6XEZ - chains C and D of the 8 polymer chains in the assembly; structure by electron microscopy, 3.50 A resolution.

[Chain C]
Protein: Non-structural protein 7
Organism: Severe acute respiratory syndrome coronavirus 2
Reference sequence: P0DTD1 (R1AB_SARS2); residues 1-83 here correspond to UniProt positions 3860-3942 (UniProt number = residue number + 3859)
Amino-acid sequence (88 residues; numbered -4 to 83; the number before each row is that of its first residue; numbers below 1 keep their minus sign (Gly-4 is residue -4)):
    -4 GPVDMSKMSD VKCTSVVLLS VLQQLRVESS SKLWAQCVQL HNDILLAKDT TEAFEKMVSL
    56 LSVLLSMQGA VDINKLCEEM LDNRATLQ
Not modelled in the structure: -4 to 0, 74-83
Differences from the reference sequence: expression tag (-4 to 0)
Curated features (UniProtKB/Swiss-Prot):
  - site: Gln83 (Cleavage)

[Chain D]
Protein: Non-structural protein 8
Organism: Severe acute respiratory syndrome coronavirus 2
Reference sequence: P0DTD1 (R1AB_SARS2); residues 1-198 here correspond to UniProt positions 3943-4140 (UniProt number = residue number + 3942)
Amino-acid sequence (199 residues; each row starts with the number of its first residue; numbering starts at 0):
     0 MAIASEFSSL PSYAAFATAQ EAYEQAVANG DSEVVLKKLK KSLNVAKSEF DRDAAMQRKL
    60 EKMADQAMTQ MYKQARSEDK RAKVTSAMQT MLFTMLRKLD NDALNNIINN ARDGCVPLNI
   120 IPLTTAAKLM VVIPDYNTYK NTCDGTTFTY ASALWEIQQV VDADSKIVQL SEISMDNSPN
   180 LAWPLIVTAL RANSAVKLQ
Not modelled in the structure: 0-5, 192-198
Differences from the reference sequence: initiating methionine (0)
Small-molecule neighbours: chapso (1N7): Ala66, Met67, Met70
Curated features (UniProtKB/Swiss-Prot):
  - site: Gln198 (Cleavage)

[Chain C / chain D interface]
Contacting residue pairs (23):
  Lys2(C) - Leu98(D)  hydrogen bond (side chain-backbone)
  Asp5(C) - Met94(D)
  Asp5(C) - Leu98(D)
  Thr9(C) - Leu98(D)
  Val12(C) - Met90(D)  hydrophobic
  Val12(C) - Leu91(D)  hydrophobic
  Leu13(C) - Leu91(D)  hydrophobic
  Val16(C) - Met87(D)  hydrophobic
  Gln19(C) - Met87(D)
  Phe49(C) - Asn100(D)
  Ser54(C) - Ile119(D)
  Ser54(C) - Ile120(D)
  Ser54(C) - Leu122(D)
  Leu56(C) - Leu103(D)  hydrophobic
  Ser57(C) - Ile120(D)
  Val58(C) - Ile119(D)  hydrophobic
  Leu60(C) - Ala110(D)  hydrophobic
  Ser61(C) - Pro116(D)
  Gln63(C) - Val115(D)
  Asn69(C) - Arg111(D)
  Leu71(C) - Phe92(D)  hydrophobic
  Cys72(C) - Phe92(D)  hydrophobic
  Cys72(C) - Arg111(D)  hydrogen bond (backbone-side chain)
Also at the interface, not in a pair above, chain C (26 interface residues in all): Ser15, Leu20, Gln31, Glu50, Lys51, Val53, Leu59, Glu73
Also at the interface, not in a pair above, chain D (24 interface residues in all): Thr84, Gln88, Leu95, Arg96, Asp99, Ala102, Ile106, Ile107, Leu117

[In short]
26 residues of chain C and 24 residues of chain D are in contact, with 2 hydrogen bonds. Polar contacts
include Lys2(C)-Leu98(D) and Cys72(C)-Arg111(D). Ligands of chain D: chapso.
Here chain C is Non-structural protein 7 and chain D is Non-structural protein 8, both from Severe acute
respiratory syndrome coronavirus 2. Entry 6XEZ (Structure of SARS-CoV-2 replication-transcription complex
bound to nsp13 helicase - nsp13(2)-RTC) was determined by electron microscopy.
